Entry 1MCD (X-ray diffraction); this record covers chains B and P of the 3 polymer chains in the assembly.

[Chain B]
Name: Immunoglobulin lambda-1 light chain
Organism: Homo sapiens
UniProt: P0DOX8 (IGL1_HUMAN); residues 2-216 here = UniProt positions 2-216
Amino-acid sequence (216 residues; each row starts with the number of its first residue):
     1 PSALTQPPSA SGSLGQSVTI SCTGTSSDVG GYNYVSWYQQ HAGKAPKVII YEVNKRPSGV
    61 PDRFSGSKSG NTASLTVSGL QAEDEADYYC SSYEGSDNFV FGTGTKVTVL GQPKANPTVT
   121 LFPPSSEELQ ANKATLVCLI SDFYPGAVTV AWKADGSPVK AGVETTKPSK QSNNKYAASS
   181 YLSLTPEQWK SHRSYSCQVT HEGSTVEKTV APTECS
Cystine bridges: Cys22-Cys90, Cys138-Cys197
Differences from the reference sequence: expression tag (1)

[Chain P]
Name: Peptide N-acetyl-D-phe-B-ala-L-his-D-pro-NH2
Amino-acid sequence (6 residues; row label = number of the first residue in the row; numbering starts at 0):
     0 XFAHPX
Modified positions: ACE (acetyl group) at position 0, NH2 (amino group) at position 5; Phe1 (D-phenylalanine; DPN); Ala2 (beta-alanine; BAL); Pro4 (D-proline; DPR)

[Chain B / chain P interface]
Pairs across the interface - 11 pairs, chain B then chain P:
  Tyr34(B) - Phe1(P)
  Tyr34(B) - Ala2(P)
  Tyr34(B) - His3(P)
  Ser36(B) - Phe1(P)
  Tyr51(B) - Phe1(P)
  Glu52(B) - Phe1(P)
  Tyr93(B) - Ala2(P)
  Tyr93(B) - His3(P)
  Phe99(B) - ACE_0(P)
  Phe99(B) - Phe1(P)
  Phe99(B) - Ala2(P)
Other interface residues (no listed pair), chain B (8 interface residues in all): Val35, Tyr38

[Summary]
8 residues of chain B face 4 of chain P across their interface.
Chain B is Immunoglobulin lambda-1 light chain (Homo sapiens) and chain P is Peptide
N-acetyl-D-phe-B-ala-L-his-D-pro-NH2; the structure, Principles and pitfalls in designing site directed
peptide ligands, was determined by X-ray diffraction together with 1MCB, 1MCC, 1MCE, 1MCF, 1MCH, 1MCI and 4
further entries from the same study.
